Entry 4DV5 (X-ray diffraction, 3.68 A resolution); this record covers chains A and P of the 21 polymer chains in the assembly.

== Chain A ==
Molecule: 16S rRNA
From: Thermus thermophilus
Sequence (1522 nucleotides; numbered 0 to 1544 plus 19 insertion-coded residues; 42 numbers in that range are skipped by the numbering (no residue carries them; nothing is unmodelled there); the number before each row is that of its first residue; a row labelled like 190A-190L holds insertion residues (190A, then the next letters in order); numbering starts at 0):
     0 UUUGUUGGAG AGUUUGAUCC UGGCUCAGGG UGAACGCUGG CGGCGUGCCU AAGACAUGCA
    60 AGUCGUGCGG G
    73 CCGCGGGGUU UU
    88 ACUCCG
    95 UGGUC
   101 AGCGGCGGAC GGGUGAGUAA CGCGUGGGU
  129A G
   130 ACCUACCCGG AAGAGGGGGA CAACCCGGGG AAACUCGGGC UAAUCCCCCA UGUGGACCCG
   190 C
190A-190L CCCUUGGGGUGU
   191 GUCCAAAGGG CUUU
   216 GCCCGCUUCC GGAUGGGCCC GCGUCCCAUC AGCUAGUUGG UGGGGUAAUG GCCCACCAAG
   276 GCGACGACGG GUAGCCGGUC UGAGAGGAUG GCCGGCCACA GGGGCACUGA GACACGGGCC
   336 CCACUCCUAC GGGAGGCAGC AGUUAGGAAU CUUCCGCAAU GGGCGCAAGC CUGACGGAGC
   396 GACGCCGCUU GGAGGAAGAA GCCCUUCGGG GUGUAAACUC CUGAA
   442 CCCGGGACGA AACCCCCGAC GA
   474 GGGGACUGAC GGUACCGGG
   494 GUAAUAGCGC CGGCCAACUC CGUGCCAGCA GCCGCGGUAA UACGGAGGGC GCGAGCGUUA
   554 CCCGGAUUCA CUGGGCGUAA AGGGCGUGUA GGCGGCCUGG GGCGUCCCAU GUGAAAGACC
   614 ACGGCUCAAC CGUGGGGGAG CGUGGGAUAC GCUCAGGCUA GACGGUGGGA GAGGGUGGUG
   674 GAAUUCCCGG AGUAGCGGUG AAAUGCGCAG AUACCGGGAG GAACGCCGAU GGCGAAGGCA
   734 GCCACCUGGU CCACCCGUGA CGCUGAGGCG CGAAAGCGUG GGGAGCAAAC CGGAUUAGAU
   794 ACCCGGGUAG UCCACGCCCU AAACGAUGCG CGCUAGGUCU CUGGGUCU
   848 CCUGGGGGCC GAAGCUAACG CGUUAAGCGC GCCGCCUGGG GAGUACGGCC GCAAGGCUGA
   908 AACUCAGAGG AAUUGACGGG GGCCCGCACA AGCGGUGGAG CAUGUGGUUU AAUUCGAAGX
   968 AACGCGAAGA ACCUUACCAG GCCUUGACAU GCUAGG
 1003A G
  1004 AACCCGGGUG AAAGCCUGGG GUGCCCC
1030A-1030D GCGA
  1031 GGGGAGCCCU AGCACAGGUG CUGCAUGGCC GUCGUCAGCU CGUGCCGUGA GGUGUUGGGU
  1091 UAAGUCCCGC AACGAGCGCA ACCCCCGCCG UUAGUUGCCA GCGGUUCGGC CGGGCACUCU
  1151 AACGGGACUG CCCGCGAAA
  1171 GCGGGAGGAA GGAGGGGACG ACGUCUGGUC AGCAUGGCCC UUACGGCCUG GGCGACACAC
  1231 GUGCUACAAU GCCCACUACA AAGCGAUGCC ACCCGGCAAC GGGGAGCUAA UCGCAAAAAG
  1291 GUGGGCCCAG UUCGGAUUGG GGUCUGCAAC CCGACCCCAU GAAGCCGGAA UCGCUAGUAA
  1351 UCGCGGAUCA G
 1361A C
  1362 CAUGCCGCGG UGAAUACGUU CCCGGGCCUU GUACACACXG CCXGUXACGC CAUGGGAGCG
  1422 GGCUCUACCC GAAGUCGCCG GG
  1446 AGCCUACGGG
  1459 CAGGCGCCGA GGGUAGGGCC CGUGACUGGG GCGAAGUCGU AACAAGGUAG CUGUACCGGA
  1519 AGGUGCGGCU GGAUCCACUC CUUUCU
Unresolved in the structure: 0-4, 1534-1538
Modified / non-standard residues: PSU (pseudouridine-5'-monophosphate) at position 516, 7MG (7N-methyl-8-hydroguanosine-5'-monophosphate) at position 527, M2G (N2-dimethylguanosine-5'-monophosphate) at position 966, 5MC (5-methylcytidine-5'-monophosphate) at position 967, 2MG (2N-methylguanosine-5'-monophosphate) at position 1207, 5MC (5-methylcytidine-5'-monophosphate) at position 1400, 4OC (4n,o2'-methylcytidine-5'-monophosphate) at position 1402, 5MC (5-methylcytidine-5'-monophosphate) at position 1404, 5MC (5-methylcytidine-5'-monophosphate) at position 1407, UR3 (3-methyluridine-5'-monophoshate) at position 1498, MA6 (6N-dimethyladenosine-5'-monophoshate) at position 1518, MA6 (6N-dimethyladenosine-5'-monophoshate) at position 1519, PSU (pseudouridine-5'-monophosphate) at position 1540, PSU (pseudouridine-5'-monophosphate) at position 1541
Differences from the reference sequence: engineered mutation G914 (A1537 in M26923.1); conflict C1534 (A2157 in M26923.1), A1535 (C2158 in M26923.1)
Ion coordination: Mg2+ site 1 near G6 (its only coordinating residue here); Mg2+ site 2: C48, G115; Mg2+ site 3 near A53 (its only coordinating residue here); Mg2+ site 4: A59, C386; Mg2+ site 5 near U98 (its only coordinating residue here); Mg2+ site 6: G107, G324, G326; Mg2+ site 7 near C110 (its only coordinating residue here); Mg2+ site 8 near G115 (its only coordinating residue here); Mg2+ site 9: G117, G289; Mg2+ site 10 near C123 (its only coordinating residue here); Mg2+ site 11: G124, U125, G236; Mg2+ site 12 near G146 (its only coordinating residue here); 107 more Mg2+ sites not listed
Small-molecule neighbours: streptomycin (SRY): U12, U14, C526, 7MG_527, C912, A913, G914, A915, C1490, G1491

== Chain P ==
Molecule: ribosomal protein S16
From: Thermus thermophilus
UniProtKB: Q5SJH3 (RS16_THET8); residues 1-88 here = UniProt positions 1-88
Sequence (88 residues; each row starts with the number of its first residue):
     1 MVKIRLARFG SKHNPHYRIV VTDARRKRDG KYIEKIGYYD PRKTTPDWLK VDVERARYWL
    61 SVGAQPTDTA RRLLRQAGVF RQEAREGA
Unresolved in the structure: 84-88

== Chain A / chain P interface ==
Residue-residue contacts - 93 pairs, chain A then chain P:
  C43(A) with Lys12(P), phosphate contact; His13(P), phosphate contact
  G44(A) with Lys12(P), hydrogen bond to the phosphate
  C110(A) with Arg25(P), hydrogen bond to the sugar
  G112(A) with Lys27(P), salt bridge to the phosphate
  A134(A) with Met1(P), base contact; Arg25(P), base contact
  C135(A) with Met1(P), hydrogen bond to the base
  C136(A) with Met1(P), sugar contact; Val62(P), base contact; Gly63(P), hydrogen bond to the sugar; Gln65(P), hydrogen bond to the sugar
  C137(A) with Ser61(P), hydrogen bond to the sugar; Val62(P), sugar contact; Gly63(P), sugar contact
  G227(A) with Val62(P), hydrogen bond to the base
  A228(A) with Val2(P), sugar contact; Tyr58(P), sugar contact; Trp59(P), sugar contact; Val62(P), sugar contact
  U229(A) with Val2(P), sugar contact; Asp23(P), sugar contact; Ile33(P), sugar contact; Trp59(P), phosphate contact
  G230(A) with Asp23(P), sugar contact; Arg25(P), hydrogen bond to the sugar
  G231(A) with Arg26(P), salt bridge to the phosphate
  G309(A) with Gly30(P), phosphate contact; Lys31(P), phosphate contact
  G310(A) with Arg26(P), salt bridge to the phosphate; Lys27(P), phosphate contact; Gly30(P), phosphate contact; Lys31(P), phosphate contact
  C311(A) with Arg26(P), salt bridge to the phosphate
  A325(A) with Arg25(P), base contact
  A374(A) with Tyr17(P), hydrogen bond to the sugar
  U375(A) with Leu6(P), hydrogen bond to the sugar; Tyr17(P), sugar contact; Arg28(P), hydrogen bond to the base; Thr69(P), hydrogen bond to the phosphate
  G376(A) with Arg5(P), hydrogen bond to the phosphate; Leu6(P), hydrogen bond to the phosphate; Arg28(P), sugar contact; Thr67(P), hydrogen bond to the phosphate; Thr69(P), phosphate contact
  G377(A) with Lys3(P), salt bridge to the phosphate; Arg5(P), salt bridge to the phosphate; Ala24(P), sugar contact
  G378(A) with Lys3(P), salt bridge to the phosphate
  C390(A) with Arg28(P), hydrogen bond to the phosphate
  G391(A) with Arg8(P), hydrogen bond to the phosphate; Arg28(P), salt bridge to the phosphate
  G392(A) with Arg8(P), salt bridge to the phosphate; Lys12(P), phosphate contact; His13(P), salt bridge to the phosphate
  A393(A) with Lys12(P), salt bridge to the phosphate; His13(P), salt bridge to the phosphate
  C449(A) with Arg42(P), base contact
  G450(A) with Pro15(P), sugar contact; Pro41(P), sugar contact; Lys43(P), salt bridge to the phosphate
  A452(A) with Tyr39(P), phosphate contact; Lys43(P), phosphate contact; Thr69(P), base contact; Arg72(P), hydrogen bond to the sugar
  A453(A) with Asp68(P), hydrogen bond to the sugar; Arg72(P), sugar contact
  C454(A) with Asp68(P), sugar contact
  G462(A) with Gln82(P), base contact
  A463(A) with Arg75(P), salt bridge to the phosphate; Phe80(P), sugar contact; Arg81(P), hydrogen bond to the phosphate; Gln82(P), hydrogen bond to the sugar
  G474(A) with Arg75(P), salt bridge to the phosphate; Phe80(P), phosphate contact; Arg81(P), hydrogen bond to the phosphate
  G475(A) with Arg81(P), salt bridge to the phosphate
  A607(A) with Lys31(P), base contact
  A608(A) with Arg18(P), hydrogen bond to the sugar; Tyr32(P), sugar contact
  A609(A) with Arg18(P), salt bridge to the phosphate
  G617(A) with Thr44(P), sugar contact
  C623(A) with Ser11(P), sugar contact
  C624(A) with Phe9(P), phosphate contact; Ser11(P), sugar contact; Asn14(P), sugar contact
  G625(A) with Phe9(P), phosphate contact; His16(P), hydrogen bond to the sugar
  U626(A) with Arg18(P), salt bridge to the phosphate; Lys35(P), salt bridge to the phosphate; Tyr38(P), phosphate contact
  G627(A) with Lys35(P), salt bridge to the phosphate; Tyr38(P), phosphate contact
Other interface residues (no listed pair), chain A (48 interface residues in all): G111, A451, C483, C618
Other interface residues (no listed pair), chain P (49 interface residues in all): Ala7, Gly10, Asp29

== In short ==
48 residues of chain A and 49 residues of chain P are in contact, with 24 hydrogen bonds and 20 salt bridges.
Polar contacts include C135(A)-Met1(P), G227(A)-Val62(P) and U375(A)-Arg28(P). Ligands of chain A:
streptomycin. C48(A) and G115(A) form the Mg2+ site 2.
Chain A is 16S rRNA and chain P is ribosomal protein S16, both from Thermus thermophilus; the structure,
Crystal structure of the Thermus thermophilus 30S ribosomal subunit with a 16S rRNA mutation, A914G, bound
..., was determined by X-ray diffraction.
